PDB entry 2HV7 | X-ray diffraction, 2.50 A resolution | chain A

Chain A:
Protein: Protein phosphatase 2A, regulatory subunit B
Source organism: Homo sapiens
UniProt: Q15257 (PTPA_HUMAN); residues 1-323 here = UniProt positions 1-323
Amino-acid sequence (323 residues; numbered 1 to 323; the number before each row is that of its first residue):
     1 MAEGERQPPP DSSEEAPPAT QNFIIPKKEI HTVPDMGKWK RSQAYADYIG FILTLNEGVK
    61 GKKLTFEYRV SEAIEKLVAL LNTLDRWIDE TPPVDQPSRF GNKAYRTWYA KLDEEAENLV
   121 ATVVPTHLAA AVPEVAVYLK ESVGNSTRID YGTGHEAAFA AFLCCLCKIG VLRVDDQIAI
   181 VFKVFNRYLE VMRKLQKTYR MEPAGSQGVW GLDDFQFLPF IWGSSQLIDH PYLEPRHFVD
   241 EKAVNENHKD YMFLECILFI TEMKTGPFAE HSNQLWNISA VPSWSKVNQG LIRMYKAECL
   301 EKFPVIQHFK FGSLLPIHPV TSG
Not modelled in the structure: 1-21, 323
Curated features (UniProtKB/Swiss-Prot):
  - modified residue: Ala2 (N-acetylalanine)

Summary:
Chain A is Protein phosphatase 2A, regulatory subunit B (Homo sapiens); the structure, Crystal structure of
phosphotyrosyl phosphatase activator bound to ATPgammaS, was determined by X-ray diffraction together with
2HV6 from the same study.
